Entry 3F99 (X-ray diffraction, 1.65 A resolution); this record covers chain A.

== Chain A ==
Protein: Tyrosine-protein phosphatase yopH
Source organism: Yersinia enterocolitica (type O:9)
Notes: EC 3.1.3.48; fragment: YopH catalytic domain:
UniProt: P15273 (YOPH_YEREN); residue numbers follow UniProt; this construct covers 164-468
Amino-acid sequence (306 residues; each row starts with the number of its first residue):
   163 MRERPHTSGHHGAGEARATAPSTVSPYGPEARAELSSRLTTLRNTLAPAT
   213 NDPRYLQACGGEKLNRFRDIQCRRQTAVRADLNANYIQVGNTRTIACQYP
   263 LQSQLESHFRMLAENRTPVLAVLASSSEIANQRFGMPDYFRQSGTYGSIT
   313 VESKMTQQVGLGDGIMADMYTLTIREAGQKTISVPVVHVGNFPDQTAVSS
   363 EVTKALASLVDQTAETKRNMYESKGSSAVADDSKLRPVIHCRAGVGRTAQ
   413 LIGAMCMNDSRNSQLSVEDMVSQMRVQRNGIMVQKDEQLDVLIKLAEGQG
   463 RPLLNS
Not modelled in the structure: 163-186
Sequence notes: expression tag (163); engineered mutation Arg-235 (Cys in P15273), Phe-354 (Trp in P15273)
From the paper describing this entry:
  - mutagenesis - W354F (102-fold), D356N: decreased catalytic activity (citing earlier work)
  - catalytic residues: Asp-356
  - conformationally variable residues (loop rearrangement): Asp-356
  - contacts within the chain: Phe-354/Arg-409 (hydrophobic contact), Leu-285/Phe-354 (hydrophobic contact), Val-351/Phe-354 (hydrophobic contact), Phe-354/Val-360 (hydrophobic contact)
  - interface residues: Ala-359

== Summary ==
From the paper: the catalytic residue Asp-356; W354F and D356N reduce catalytic activity.
Chain A is Tyrosine-protein phosphatase yopH (Yersinia enterocolitica (type O:9)); the structure, W354F
Yersinia enterocolitica PTPase apo form, was determined by X-ray diffraction (same publication as 3F9A and
3F9B).
